PDB entry 6BCU | electron microscopy, 3.80 A resolution | chains W and B of the 10 polymer chains in the assembly

Chain W:
Name: Regulatory-associated protein of mTOR
Organism: Homo sapiens
UniProtKB: Q8N122 (RPTOR_HUMAN); the construct has insertions or renumbered stretches relative to UniProt, so the offset changes along the chain: 2-661 = UniProt 2-661; 662-1335 = UniProt 504-1177
Sequence (1343 residues; row label = number of the first residue in the row; numbers below 1 keep their minus sign (Met-7 is residue -7)):
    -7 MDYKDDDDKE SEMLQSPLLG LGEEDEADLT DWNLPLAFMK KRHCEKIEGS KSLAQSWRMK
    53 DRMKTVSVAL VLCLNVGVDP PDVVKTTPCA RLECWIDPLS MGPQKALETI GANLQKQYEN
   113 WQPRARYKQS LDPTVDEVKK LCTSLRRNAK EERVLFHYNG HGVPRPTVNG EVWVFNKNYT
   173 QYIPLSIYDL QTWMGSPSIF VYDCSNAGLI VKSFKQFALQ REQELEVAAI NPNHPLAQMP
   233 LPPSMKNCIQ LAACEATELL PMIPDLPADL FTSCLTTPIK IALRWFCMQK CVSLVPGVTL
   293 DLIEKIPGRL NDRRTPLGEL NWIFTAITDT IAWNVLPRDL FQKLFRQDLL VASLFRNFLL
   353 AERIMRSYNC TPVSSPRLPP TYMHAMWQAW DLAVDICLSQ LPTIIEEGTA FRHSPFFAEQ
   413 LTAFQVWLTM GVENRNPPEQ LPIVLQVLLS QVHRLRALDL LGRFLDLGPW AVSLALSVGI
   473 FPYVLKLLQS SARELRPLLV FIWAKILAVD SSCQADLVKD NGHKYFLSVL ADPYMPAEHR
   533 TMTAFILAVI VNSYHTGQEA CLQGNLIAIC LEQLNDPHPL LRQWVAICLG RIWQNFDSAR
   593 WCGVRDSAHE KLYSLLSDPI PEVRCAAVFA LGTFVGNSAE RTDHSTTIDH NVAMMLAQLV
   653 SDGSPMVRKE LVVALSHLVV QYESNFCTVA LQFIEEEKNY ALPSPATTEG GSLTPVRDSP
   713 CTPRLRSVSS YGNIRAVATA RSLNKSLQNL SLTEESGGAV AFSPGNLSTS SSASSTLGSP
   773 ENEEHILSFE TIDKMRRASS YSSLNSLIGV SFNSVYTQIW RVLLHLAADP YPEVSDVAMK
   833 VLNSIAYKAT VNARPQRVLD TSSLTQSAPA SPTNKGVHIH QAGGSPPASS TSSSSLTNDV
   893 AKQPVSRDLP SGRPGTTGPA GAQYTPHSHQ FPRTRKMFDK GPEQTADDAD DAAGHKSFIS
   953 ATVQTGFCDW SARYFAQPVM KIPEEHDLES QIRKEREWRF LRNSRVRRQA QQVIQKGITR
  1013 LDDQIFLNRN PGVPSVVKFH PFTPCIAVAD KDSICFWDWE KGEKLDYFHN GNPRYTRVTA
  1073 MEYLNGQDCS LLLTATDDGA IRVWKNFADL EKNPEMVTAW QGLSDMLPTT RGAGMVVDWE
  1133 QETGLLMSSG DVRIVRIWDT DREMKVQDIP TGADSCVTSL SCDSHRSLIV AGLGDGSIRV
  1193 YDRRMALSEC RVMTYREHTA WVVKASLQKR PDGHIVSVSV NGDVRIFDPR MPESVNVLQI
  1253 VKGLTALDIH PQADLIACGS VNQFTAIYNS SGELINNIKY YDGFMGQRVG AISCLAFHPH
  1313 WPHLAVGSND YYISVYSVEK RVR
Disordered / not traced: -7 to 17, 220-235, 687-805, 841-949, 1117-1124, 1293-1302, 1332-1335
Sequence notes: initiating methionine (-7); expression tag (-6 to 1)
Swiss-Prot annotation at these positions:
  - modified residue (Phosphoserine): Ser44, Ser122, Ser854, Ser877, Ser949, Ser1140

Chain B:
Name: Serine/threonine-protein kinase mTOR
Organism: Homo sapiens
Notes: EC 2.7.11.1
UniProtKB: P42345 (MTOR_HUMAN); residues 579-2549 carry their UniProt numbers (1971 of 2549 residues fall inside the UniProt entry; the rest is not from it)
Sequence (2549 residues; numbered 1 to 2549; the number before each row is that of its first residue; X marks 59 residues of unknown identity (built as UNK)):
     1 MLGTGPAAAT TAATTSXXXX XXXXXXXXXX SRNEETXXXX XXXXXXXXXX XXXEMSQEEX
    61 TRFYDQLNHH IFELVSSSDA NERKGGILAI ASLIGVEGGN ATRIGRFANY LRNLLPSNDP
   121 VVMEMASKAI GRLAMAGDTF TAEYVEFEVK RALEWLGADR NEGRRHAAVL VLRELAISVP
   181 TFFFQQVQPF FDNIFVAVWD PKQAIREGAV AALRACLILT TQREPKEMQK PQWYRHTFEE
   241 AEKGFDETLA KEKGMNRDDR IHGALLILNE LVRISSMEGE RLREEMEEIT QQQLVHDKYC
   301 KDLMGFGTKP RHITPFTSFQ AVQPQQSNAL VGLLGYSSHQ GLMGFGTSPS PAKSTXXXXX
   361 XXXXXXXXXX XXXXXXXXXX RNSKNSLIQM TILNLLPRLA AFRPSAFTDT QYLQDTMNHV
   421 LSCVKKEKER TAAFQALGLL SVAVRSEFKV YLPRVLDIIR AALPPKDFAH KRQKAMQVDA
   481 TVFTCISMLA RAMGPGIQQD IKELLEPMLA VGLSPALTAV LYDLSRQIPQ LKKDIQDGLL
   541 KMLSLVLMXK PLRHPGMPKG LAHQLASPGL TTLPEASXVG SITLALRTLG SFEFEGHSLT
   601 QFVRHCADHF LNSEHKEIRM EAARTCSRLL TPSIHLISGH AHVVSQTAVQ VVADVLSKLL
   661 VVGITDPDPD IRYCVLASLD ERFDAHLAQA ENLQALFVAL NDQVFEIREL AICTVGRLSS
   721 MNPAFVMPFL RKMLIQILTE LEHSGIGRIK EQSARMLGHL VSNAPRLIRP YMEPILKALI
   781 LKLKDPDPDP NPGVINNVLA TIGELAQVSG LEMRKWVDEL FIIIMDMLQD SSLLAKRQVA
   841 LWTLGQLVAS TGYVVEPYRK YPTLLEVLLN FLKTEQNQGT RREAIRVLGL LGALDPYKHK
   901 VNIGMIDQSR DASAVSLSES KSSQDSSDYS TSEMLVNMGN LPLDEFYPAV SMVALMRIFR
   961 DQSLSHHHTM VVQAITFIFK SLGLKCVQFL PQVMPTFLNV IRVCDGAIRE FLFQQLGMLV
  1021 SFVKSHIRPY MDEIVTLMRE FWVMNTSIQS TIILLIEQIV VALGGEFKLY LPQLIPHMLR
  1081 VFMHDNSPGR IVSIKLLAAI QLFGANLDDY LHLLLPPIVK LFDAPEAPLP SRKAALETVD
  1141 RLTESLDFTD YASRIIHPIV RTLDQSPELR STAMDTLSSL VFQLGKKYQI FIPMVNKVLV
  1201 RHRINHQRYD VLICRIVKGY TLADEEEDPL IYQHRMLRSG QGDALASGPV ETGPMKKLHV
  1261 STINLQKAWG AARRVSKDDW LEWLRRLSLE LLKDSSSPSL RSCWALAQAY NPMARDLFNA
  1321 AFVSCWSELN EDQQDELIRS IELALTSQDI AEVTQTLLNL AEFMEHSDKG PLPLRDDNGI
  1381 VLLGERAAKC RAYAKALHYK ELEFQKGPTP AILESLISIN NKLQQPEAAA GVLEYAMKHF
  1441 GELEIQATWY EKLHEWEDAL VAYDKKMDTN KDDPELMLGR MRCLEALGEW GQLHQQCCEK
  1501 WTLVNDETQA KMARMAAAAA WGLGQWDSME EYTCMIPRDT HDGAFYRAVL ALHQDLFSLA
  1561 QQCIDKARDL LDAELTAMAG ESYSRAYGAM VSCHMLSELE EVIQYKLVPE RREIIRQIWW
  1621 ERLQGCQRIV EDWQKILMVR SLVVSPHEDM RTWLKYASLC GKSGRLALAH KTLVLLLGVD
  1681 PSRQLDHPLP TVHPQVTYAY MKNMWKSARK IDAFQHMQHF VQTMQQQAQH AIATEDQQHK
  1741 QELHKLMARC FLKLGEWQLN LQGINESTIP KVLQYYSAAT EHDRSWYKAW HAWAVMNFEA
  1801 VLHYKHQNQA RDEKKKLRHA SGANITNATT AATTAATATT TASTEGSNSE SEAESTENSP
  1861 TPSPLQKKVT EDLSKTLLMY TVPAVQGFFR SISLSRGNNL QDTLRVLTLW FDYGHWPDVN
  1921 EALVEGVKAI QIDTWLQVIP QLIARIDTPR PLVGRLIHQL LTDIGRYHPQ ALIYPLTVAS
  1981 KSTTTARHNA ANKILKNMCE HSNTLVQQAM MVSEELIRVA ILWHEMWHEG LEEASRLYFG
  2041 ERNVKGMFEV LEPLHAMMER GPQTLKETSF NQAYGRDLME AQEWCRKYMK SGNVKDLTQA
  2101 WDLYYHVFRR ISKQLPQLTS LELQYVSPKL LMCRDLELAV PGTYDPNQPI IRIQSIAPSL
  2161 QVITSKQRPR KLTLMGSNGH EFVFLLKGHE DLRQDERVMQ LFGLVNTLLA NDPTSLRKNL
  2221 SIQRYAVIPL STNSGLIGWV PHCDTLHALI RDYREKKKIL LNIEHRIMLR MAPDYDHLTL
  2281 MQKVEVFEHA VNNTAGDDLA KLLWLKSPSS EVWFDRRTNY TRSLAVMSMV GYILGLGDRH
  2341 PSNLMLDRLS GKILHIDFGD CFEVAMTREK FPEKIPFRLT RMLTNAMEVT GLDGNYRITC
  2401 HTVMEVLREH KDSVMAVLEA FVYDPLLNWR LMDTNTKGNK RSRTRTDSYS AGQSVEILDG
  2461 VELGEPAHKK TGTTVPESIH SFIGDGLVKP EALNKKAIQI INRVRDKLTG RDFSHDDTLD
  2521 VPTQVELLIK QATSHENLCQ CYIGWCPFW
Disordered / not traced: 1-16, 31-36, 54-59, 75-81, 247-257, 290-355, 381-385, 405-409, 467-477, 550-577, 634-643, 904-932, 1223-1260, 1815-1866, 2437-2491
Ion coordination: Mg2+ site 1: Asn2343 (together with ATP); Mg2+ site 2: Asp2357 (together with ATP)
Residues lining bound ligands: ATP (adenosine-5'-triphosphate): Ser2165, Lys2166, Gln2167, Pro2169, Leu2185, Lys2187, Tyr2225, Ile2237, Gly2238, Trp2239, Val2240, Thr2245, Ser2342, Asn2343, Met2345, Ile2356, Asp2357
Swiss-Prot annotation at these positions:
  - region: Val2162 to Arg2168 (G-loop), Lys2258 to Gly2296 (Interaction with MLST8), Gly2335 to Asn2343 (Catalytic loop), His2355 to Thr2380 (Activation loop)
  - binding site (1D-myo-inositol hexakisphosphate): Lys1662, Lys1702, Arg1749
  - binding site (ATP): Ser2165, Gln2167, Leu2185, Lys2187, Glu2190, Tyr2225, Gly2238, Trp2239, Val2240, Thr2245, Met2345, Ile2356
  - binding site (Mg(2+)): Asn2343, Asp2357
  - modified residue: Thr1162 (Phosphothreonine), Lys1218 (N6-acetyllysine), Ser1261 (Phosphoserine), Ser2159 (Phosphoserine), Thr2164 (Phosphothreonine), Thr2173 (Phosphothreonine), Thr2446 (Phosphothreonine), Ser2448 (Phosphoserine), Ser2478 (Phosphoserine), Ser2481 (Phosphoserine)
  - cross-link: Lys2066 (Glycyl lysine isopeptide (Lys-Gly) (interchain with G-Cter in ubiquitin))
From the paper describing this entry:
  - catalytic residues: Asp2338, His2340
  - disease-associated variants - A1459P, T1977R, S2215Y, E2419K: increased catalytic activity with GTP-binding protein Rheb

Chain W / chain B interface:
Residue-residue contacts (52):
  Phe278(W) with Arg731(B)
  Lys282(W) with Thr739(B); His743(B), hydrogen bond
  Cys283(W) with Arg731(B)
  Ser285(W) with Pro774(B)
  Leu286(W) with Leu734(B), hydrophobic; Ile735(B), hydrophobic; Leu738(B), hydrophobic; Tyr771(B); Pro774(B), hydrophobic
  Pro288(W) with Pro774(B), hydrophobic
  Gln380(W) with Pro728(B); Phe729(B); Lys732(B), hydrogen bond
  Ala381(W) with Pro728(B), hydrophobic
  Asp383(W) with Arg731(B), salt bridge
  Leu384(W) with Met727(B); Pro728(B); Arg731(B); Tyr771(B)
  Asp387(W) with Arg731(B), salt bridge; Tyr771(B), hydrogen bond
  Glu411(W) with Pro723(B); Ala724(B)
  Gln412(W) with Ala724(B)
  Thr414(W) with Pro723(B)
  Ala415(W) with Asn722(B); Ala724(B), hydrophobic
  Val418(W) with Ala688(B); Gln689(B), hydrogen bond (backbone-side chain); Met721(B)
  Trp419(W) with Gln689(B)
  Thr421(W) with Gln689(B)
  Met422(W) with Ala653(B), hydrophobic; His686(B), hydrogen bond; Gln689(B)
  Arg427(W) with Gln689(B), hydrogen bond; Glu691(B), salt bridge
  Asn428(W) with Glu691(B)
  Glu431(W) with Phe725(B)
  Gln432(W) with Phe725(B)
  Lys973(W) with Gln646(B), hydrogen bond
  Ile974(W) with Val644(B)
  Asp979(W) with Ser645(B), hydrogen bond; Gln646(B); Thr647(B), hydrogen bond
  Glu981(W) with His597(B); Ser645(B); Thr647(B); Ala648(B)
  Ser982(W) with Thr647(B)
  Lys986(W) with His597(B)
Other interface residues (no listed pair), chain W (30 interface residues in all): Leu980
Other interface residues (no listed pair), chain B (32 interface residues in all): Thr600, Pro632, Val649, Glu773

In short:
30 residues of chain W and 32 residues of chain B are in contact, with 9 hydrogen bonds and 3 salt bridges.
Polar contacts include Asp383(W)-Arg731(B), Asp387(W)-Arg731(B) and Arg427(W)-Glu691(B). Chain B binds ATP.
From the paper: catalytic residues Asp2338(B) and His2340(B); A1459P, T1977R and S2215Y of chain B, among
others, increase catalytic activity with GTP-binding protein Rheb.
Here chain W is Regulatory-associated protein of mTOR and chain B is Serine/threonine-protein kinase mTOR,
both from Homo sapiens. Entry 6BCU (Cryo-EM structure of the activated RHEB-mTORC1 refined to 3.4 angstrom)
was determined by electron microscopy (same publication as 5WBJ, 5WBK, 5WBL and 6BCX).
